PDB entry 1OYQ | X-ray diffraction, 1.90 A resolution | chain A

== Chain A ==
Protein: Trypsin, cationic
Source organism: Bos taurus
Notes: EC 3.4.21.4
UniProtKB: P00760 (TRY1_BOVIN); residues 16-238 here correspond to UniProt positions 21-243 (UniProt number = residue number + 5)
Chain sequence (223 residues; each row starts with the number of its first residue; note: 10 numbers in that range are skipped by the numbering (no residue carries them; nothing is unmodelled there)):
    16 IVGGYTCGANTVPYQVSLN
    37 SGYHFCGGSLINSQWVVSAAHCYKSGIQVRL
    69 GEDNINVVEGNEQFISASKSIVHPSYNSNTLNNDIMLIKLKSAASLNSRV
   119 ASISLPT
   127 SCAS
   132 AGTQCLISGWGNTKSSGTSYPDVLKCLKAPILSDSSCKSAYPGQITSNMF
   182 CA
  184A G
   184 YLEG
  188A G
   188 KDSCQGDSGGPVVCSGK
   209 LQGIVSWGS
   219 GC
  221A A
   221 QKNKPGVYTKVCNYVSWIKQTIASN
Disulfides: Cys22-Cys157, Cys42-Cys58, Cys128-Cys232, Cys136-Cys201, Cys168-Cys182, Cys191-Cys220
Metal / ion sites: Ca2+: Glu70, Asn72, Val75, Glu80
Ligand contacts: T87 ([(1-{2[(4-carbamimidoyl-phenylamino)-methyl]-1-methyl-1H-benzoimidazol-5-yl}-cyclopropyl)-pyridin-2-yl-methyleneaminooxy]-acetic acid ethyl ester): His57, Asn97, Thr98, Leu99, Gln175, Asp189, Ser190, Cys191, Gln192, Ser195, Val213, Ser214, Trp215, Gly216, Ser217, Gly219, Cys220, Gly226, Tyr228
Curated features (UniProtKB/Swiss-Prot):
  - active site (Charge relay system): Asp102, Ser195
  - binding site (Ca(2+)): Glu70, Asn72, Val75, Glu80
  - binding site (substrate): Asp189, Ser190, Gln192, Gly193, Ser195
From the paper describing this entry:
  - binding site for T87: Asp189, Ser195

== In short ==
Ligands of chain A: compound T87. Glu70, Asn72, Val75 and Glu80 form the Ca2+ site. From UniProt: active-site
residues Asp102 and Ser195, 4 Ca2+-binding residues and 5 substrate-binding residues. From the paper: a
binding site for T87 at Asp189 and Ser195.
Chain A is Trypsin, cationic (Bos taurus); the structure, Trypsin inhibitor complex, was determined by X-ray
diffraction, deposited together with 1G30, 1G32, 1G36, 1G2L and 1G2M.
